8J23 - chains B and C of the 5 polymer chains in the assembly; structure by electron microscopy, 3.20 A resolution.

# Chain B
Molecule: Guanine nucleotide-binding protein G(i) subunit alpha-1
Organism: Homo sapiens
Reference sequence: P63096 (GNAI1_HUMAN); residue numbers follow UniProt; this construct covers 1-354
Amino-acid sequence (354 residues; numbered 1 to 354; the number before each row is that of its first residue):
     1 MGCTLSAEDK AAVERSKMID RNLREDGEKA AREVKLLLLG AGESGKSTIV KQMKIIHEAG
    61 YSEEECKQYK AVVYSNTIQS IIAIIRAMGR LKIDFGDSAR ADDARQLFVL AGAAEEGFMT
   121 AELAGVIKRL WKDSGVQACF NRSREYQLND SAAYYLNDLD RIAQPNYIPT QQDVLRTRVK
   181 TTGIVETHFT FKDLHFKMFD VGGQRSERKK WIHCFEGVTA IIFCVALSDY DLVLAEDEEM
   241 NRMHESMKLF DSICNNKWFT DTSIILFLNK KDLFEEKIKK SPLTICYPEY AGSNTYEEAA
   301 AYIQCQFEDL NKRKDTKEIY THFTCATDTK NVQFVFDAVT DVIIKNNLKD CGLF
Not modelled in the structure: 1-4, 55-181, 233-239
Curated features (UniProtKB/Swiss-Prot):
  - region: Lys35 to Thr48 (G1 motif), Asp173 to Thr181 (G2 motif), Phe196 to Arg205 (G3 motif), Ile265 to Asp272 (G4 motif), Thr324 to Thr329 (G5 motif)
  - binding site (GTP): Glu43 to Thr48, Ser151, Leu175 to Thr181, Asp200 to Gln204, Asn269 to Asp272, Ala326
  - binding site (Mg(2+)): Ser47, Thr181
  - modified residue: Arg178 (ADP-ribosylarginine), Gln204 (Deamidated glutamine), Cys351 (ADP-ribosylcysteine)
  - lipidation: Gly2 (N-myristoyl glycine), Cys3 (S-palmitoyl cysteine)
  - natural variant: Gly40 (G40C: In NEDHISB; G40R: In NEDHISB), Gly45 (G45D: In NEDHISB), Thr48 (T48I: In NEDHISB; T48K: In NEDHISB), Gln52 (Q52P: In NEDHISB), Ser75 (deletion: In NEDHISB; uncertain significance), Gln172 (deletion: In NEDHISB), Asp173 (D173V: In NEDHISB), Glu186 to Phe189 (deletion: In NEDHISB; uncertain significance), Cys224 (C224Y: In NEDHISB), Lys270 (K270N: In NEDHISB; K270R: In NEDHISB), Asp272 (D272G: In NEDHISB), Ala326 (A326P: In NEDHISB), 1 further natural variant entry in UniProt
  - mutagenesis: Gly42 (G42R: Abolishes switch to an activated conformation and dissociation from beta and gamma subunits upon GTP binding. Abolishes interaction with RGS family members), Glu116 (E116L: Enhances interaction (inactive GDP-bound) with RGS14), Gln147 (Q147L: Enhances interaction (inactive GDP-bound) with RGS14), Glu245 (E245L: Enhances interaction (inactive GDP-bound) with RGS14)

# Chain C
Molecule: Guanine nucleotide-binding protein G(I)/G(S)/G(T) subunit beta-1
Organism: Homo sapiens
Reference sequence: P62873 (GBB1_HUMAN); residues 0-338 here correspond to UniProt positions 2-340 (UniProt number = residue number + 2)
Amino-acid sequence (377 residues; row label = number of the first residue in the row; numbers below 1 keep their minus sign (Met-12 is residue -12)):
   -12 MHHHHHHGSL LQSELDQLRQ EAEQLKNQIR DARKACADAT LSQITNNIDP VGRIQMRTRR
    48 TLRGHLAKIY AMHWGTDSRL LVSASQDGKL IIWDSYTTNK VHAIPLRSSW VMTCAYAPSG
   108 NYVACGGLDN ICSIYNLKTR EGNVRVSREL AGHTGYLSCC RFLDDNQIVT SSGDTTCALW
   168 DIETGQQTTT FTGHTGDVMS LSLAPDTRLF VSGACDASAK LWDVREGMCR QTFTGHESDI
   228 NAICFFPNGN AFATGSDDAT CRLFDLRADQ ELMTYSHDNI ICGITSVSFS KSGRLLLAGY
   288 DDFNCNVWDA LKADRAGVLA GHDNRVSCLG VTDDGMAVAT GSWDSFLKIW NGSSGGGGSG
   348 GGGSSGVSGW RLFKKIS
Not modelled in the structure: -12 to 0, 341-364
Construct notes: initiating methionine (-12); expression tag (-11 to -1, 339-364)
Curated features (UniProtKB/Swiss-Prot):
  - modified residue: Ser0 (N-acetylserine), His264 (Phosphohistidine)

# How chain B and chain C interact
Contacting residue pairs - 48 pairs, chain B then chain C:
  Val13(B) with Asn86(C)
  Arg15(B) with Val88(C), hydrogen bond (side chain-backbone); His89(C)
  Ser16(B) with Asn86(C); Lys87(C), hydrogen bond (side chain-backbone)
  Ile19(B) with Lys87(C); Val88(C); Ala90(C), hydrophobic
  Asp20(B) with Lys87(C), salt bridge
  Leu23(B) with Gly51(C); Leu53(C); Ile78(C), hydrophobic; Ala90(C), hydrophobic
  Asp26(B) with Lys76(C), salt bridge
  Gly27(B) with Leu53(C)
  Gly183(B) with Asn117(C)
  Ile184(B) with Trp97(C); Leu115(C)
  Phe199(B) with Trp97(C), hydrophobic
  Val201(B) with Leu115(C), hydrophobic
  Gln204(B) with Leu115(C); Asn117(C), hydrogen bond; Thr141(C); Gly142(C); Tyr143(C)
  Ser206(B) with Gly142(C); Tyr143(C); Gly160(C), hydrogen bond (side chain-backbone)
  Glu207(B) with Asp184(C)
  Lys210(B) with Met99(C); Tyr143(C); Met186(C); Cys202(C); Asp226(C), salt bridge; Asn228(C); Asp244(C), salt bridge
  Trp211(B) with Leu115(C), hydrophobic; Tyr143(C)
  His213(B) with Lys55(C); Tyr57(C), hydrogen bond; Met99(C)
  Cys214(B) with Tyr57(C), hydrogen bond; Gln73(C); Trp97(C)
  Phe215(B) with Trp97(C), hydrophobic; Leu115(C), hydrophobic
  Glu216(B) with Lys55(C), salt bridge
  Trp258(B) with Arg312(C)
Other interface residues (no listed pair), chain B (25 interface residues in all): Ala12, Arg24, Thr182
Other interface residues (no listed pair), chain C (28 interface residues in all): Trp330

# Summary
The interface between chain B and chain C involves 25 residues on one side and 28 on the other, with 6
hydrogen bonds and 5 salt bridges. Among the polar pairs are Asp20(B)-Lys87(C), Asp26(B)-Lys76(C) and
Lys210(B)-Asp226(C).
Chain B is Guanine nucleotide-binding protein G(i) subunit alpha-1 and chain C is Guanine nucleotide-binding
protein G(I)/G(S)/G(T) subunit beta-1, both from Homo sapiens; the structure, Cryo-EM structure of FFAR2
complex in apo state, was determined by electron microscopy.
